7PG0 - chains A and E of the 8 polymer chains in the assembly; structure by electron microscopy, 7.60 A resolution (low resolution: residue-level contacts below are approximate; hydrogen-bond / salt-bridge calls are withheld).

# Chain A
Protein: Isoform Short of Insulin receptor
Organism: Homo sapiens
Notes: EC 2.7.10.1
UniProt: P06213 (INSR_HUMAN), isoform P06213-2; residues -26 to 1343 here correspond to UniProt positions 1-1370 (UniProt number = residue number + 27)
Sequence (1382 residues; each row starts with the number of its first residue; numbers below 1 keep their minus sign (Met-26 is residue -26)):
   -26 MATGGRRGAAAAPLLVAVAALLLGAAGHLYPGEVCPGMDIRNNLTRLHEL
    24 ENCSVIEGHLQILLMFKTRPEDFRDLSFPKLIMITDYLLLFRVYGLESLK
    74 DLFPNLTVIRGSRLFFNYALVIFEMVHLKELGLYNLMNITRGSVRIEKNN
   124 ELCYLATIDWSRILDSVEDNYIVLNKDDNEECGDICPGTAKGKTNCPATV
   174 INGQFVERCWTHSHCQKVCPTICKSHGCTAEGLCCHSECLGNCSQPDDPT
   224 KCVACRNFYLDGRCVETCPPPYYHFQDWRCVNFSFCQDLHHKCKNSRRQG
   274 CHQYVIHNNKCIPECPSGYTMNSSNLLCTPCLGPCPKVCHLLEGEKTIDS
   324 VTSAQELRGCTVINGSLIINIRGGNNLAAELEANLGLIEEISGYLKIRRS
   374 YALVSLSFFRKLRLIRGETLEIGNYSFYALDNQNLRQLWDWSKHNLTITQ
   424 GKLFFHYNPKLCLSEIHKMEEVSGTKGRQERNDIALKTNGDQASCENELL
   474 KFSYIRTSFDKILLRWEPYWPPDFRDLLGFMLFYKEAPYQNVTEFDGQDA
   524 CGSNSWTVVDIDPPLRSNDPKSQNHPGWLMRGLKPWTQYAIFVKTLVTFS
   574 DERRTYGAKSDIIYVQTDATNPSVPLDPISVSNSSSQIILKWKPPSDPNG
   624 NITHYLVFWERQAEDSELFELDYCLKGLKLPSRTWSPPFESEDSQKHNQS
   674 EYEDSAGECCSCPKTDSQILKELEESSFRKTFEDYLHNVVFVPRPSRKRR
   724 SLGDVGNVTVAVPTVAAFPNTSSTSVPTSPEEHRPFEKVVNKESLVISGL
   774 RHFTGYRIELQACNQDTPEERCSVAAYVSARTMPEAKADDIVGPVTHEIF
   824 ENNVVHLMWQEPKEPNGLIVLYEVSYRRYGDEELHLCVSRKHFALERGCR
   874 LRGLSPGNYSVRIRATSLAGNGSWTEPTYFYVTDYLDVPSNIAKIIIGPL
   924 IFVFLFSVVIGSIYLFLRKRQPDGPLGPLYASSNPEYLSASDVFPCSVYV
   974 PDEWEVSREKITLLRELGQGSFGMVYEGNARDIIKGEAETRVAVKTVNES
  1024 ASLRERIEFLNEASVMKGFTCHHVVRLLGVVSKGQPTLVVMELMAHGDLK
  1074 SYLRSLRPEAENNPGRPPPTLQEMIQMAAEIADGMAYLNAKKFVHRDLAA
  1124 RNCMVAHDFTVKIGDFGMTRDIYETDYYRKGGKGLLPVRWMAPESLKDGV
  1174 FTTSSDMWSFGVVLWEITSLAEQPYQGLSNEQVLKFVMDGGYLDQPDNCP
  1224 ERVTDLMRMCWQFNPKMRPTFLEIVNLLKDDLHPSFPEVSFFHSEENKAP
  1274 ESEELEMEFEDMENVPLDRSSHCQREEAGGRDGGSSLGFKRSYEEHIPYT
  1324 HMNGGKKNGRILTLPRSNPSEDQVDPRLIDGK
Disordered / not traced: -26 to 0, 161-168, 449-450, 648-755, 790-792, 908-1355
Sequence notes: expression tag (1344-1355)
Cystine bridges: Cys8-Cys26, Cys126-Cys155, Cys159-Cys182, Cys169-Cys188, Cys192-Cys201, Cys196-Cys207, Cys208-Cys216, Cys212-Cys225, Cys228-Cys237, Cys241-Cys253, Cys259-Cys284, Cys266-Cys274, Cys288-Cys301, Cys304-Cys308, Cys312-Cys333, Cys435-Cys468, Cys647-Cys860, Cys786-Cys795

# Chain E
Protein: Insulin
Organism: Homo sapiens
UniProt: P01308 (INS_HUMAN); residues 1-21 here correspond to UniProt positions 90-110 (UniProt number = residue number + 89)
Sequence (21 residues; numbered 1 to 21; the number before each row is that of its first residue):
     1 GIVEQCCTSICSLYQLENYCN
Cystine bridges: Cys6-Cys11

# Interface between chain A and chain E
Contacting residue pairs (15):
  Arg488(A) - Leu13(E)
  Ile534(A) - Tyr14(E)
  Asp535(A) - Tyr14(E)
  Pro537(A) - Tyr14(E)
  Lys544(A) - Glu17(E)
  Lys544(A) - Asn18(E)
  Ser545(A) - Tyr14(E)
  Ser545(A) - Glu17(E)
  Gln546(A) - Leu13(E)
  Gln546(A) - Tyr14(E)
  Gln546(A) - Glu17(E)
  Asn547(A) - Glu17(E)
  His548(A) - Leu13(E)
  Pro549(A) - Tyr14(E)
  Gly550(A) - Leu13(E)
Also at the interface, not in a pair above, chain A (12 interface residues in all): Pro543

# Summary
The interface between chain A and chain E involves 12 residues on one side and 4 on the other.
Here chain A is Isoform Short of Insulin receptor and chain E is Insulin, both from Homo sapiens. Entry 7PG0
(Low resolution Cryo-EM structure of full-length insulin receptor bound to 3 insulin with visible ddm micelle
...) was determined by electron microscopy together with 7PG2, 7PG3 and 7PG4 from the same study.
